5NV3 - chains A and B of the 16 polymer chains in the assembly; structure by electron microscopy, 3.39 A resolution.

Chain A (and B):
Molecule: Ribulose bisphosphate carboxylase large chain
Organism: Rhodobacter sphaeroides
Notes: EC 4.1.1.39; fragment: RbcL; chain B of this document is another copy of the same molecule, construct and numbering; everything in this record applies to it too
Reference sequence: P27997 (RBL1_RHOSH); numbering as in UniProt (aligned over 13-479)
Sequence (467 residues; row label = number of the first residue in the row):
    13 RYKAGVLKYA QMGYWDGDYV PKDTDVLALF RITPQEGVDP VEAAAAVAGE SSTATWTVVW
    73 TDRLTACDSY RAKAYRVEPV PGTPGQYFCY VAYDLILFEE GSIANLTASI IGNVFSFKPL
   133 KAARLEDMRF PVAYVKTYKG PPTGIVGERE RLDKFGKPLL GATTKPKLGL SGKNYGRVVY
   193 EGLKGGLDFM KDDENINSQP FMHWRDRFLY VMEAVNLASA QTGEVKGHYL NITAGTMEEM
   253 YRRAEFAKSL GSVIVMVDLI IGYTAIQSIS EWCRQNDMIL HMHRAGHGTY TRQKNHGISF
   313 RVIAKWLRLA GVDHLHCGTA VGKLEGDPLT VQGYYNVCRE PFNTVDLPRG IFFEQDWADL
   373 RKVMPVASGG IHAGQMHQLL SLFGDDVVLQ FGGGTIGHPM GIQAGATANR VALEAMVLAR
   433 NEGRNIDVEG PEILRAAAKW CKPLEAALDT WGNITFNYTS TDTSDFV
Modified positions: Lys-203 (lysine nz-carboxylic acid; KCX)
Curated features (UniProtKB/Swiss-Prot):
  - active site (Proton acceptor): Lys-177, His-295
  - binding site (substrate): Asn-125, Thr-175, Lys-179, Arg-296, His-328, Ser-380
  - binding site (Mg(2+)): Lys-203, Asp-205, Glu-206
  - site: Lys-335 (Transition state stabilizer)
  - modified residue: Lys-203 (N6-carboxylysine)
  - mutagenesis: Leu-341 (L341M: Increases KM for CO(2), decreases KM for ribulose 1,5-bisphosphate)
Metal / ion sites: Mg2+: Lys-203, Asp-205, Glu-206 (together with 2-carboxyarabinitol-1,5-diphosphate)
Small-molecule neighbours:
  - 2-carboxyarabinitol-1,5-diphosphate (CAP), molecule 1: Glu-62, Thr-67, Trp-68, Asn-125
  - 2-carboxyarabinitol-1,5-diphosphate (CAP), molecule 2: Thr-175, Lys-177, Lys-179, Lys-203, Asp-205, Glu-206, His-295, Arg-296, His-299, His-328, Lys-335, Leu-336, Ser-380, Gly-381, Gly-382, Gln-402, Phe-403, Gly-404, Gly-405

Interface between chain A and chain B:
Residue-residue contacts - 18 pairs, chain A then chain B:
  Lys-148(A) / Pro-212(B)
  Glu-162(A) / Lys-185(B)
  Glu-162(A) / Tyr-222(B)  hydrogen bond (backbone-side chain)
  Arg-163(A) / Asp-218(B)  salt bridge
  Arg-163(A) / Tyr-222(B)  hydrogen bond (backbone-side chain)
  Phe-167(A) / Lys-185(B)
  Arg-286(A) / His-215(B)  hydrogen bond
  Arg-286(A) / Arg-217(B)
  Gln-287(A) / Arg-217(B)  hydrogen bond (backbone-side chain)
  Gln-287(A) / Arg-254(B)  hydrogen bond
  Asn-288(A) / Arg-217(B)
  Asp-289(A) / Arg-217(B)  salt bridge
  Asp-289(A) / Asp-218(B)
  Asp-289(A) / Leu-221(B)
  Asp-289(A) / Phe-258(B)
  Asp-371(A) / Pro-212(B)
  Arg-373(A) / Pro-212(B)  hydrogen bond (side chain-backbone)
  Arg-373(A) / His-215(B)
Interface residues without a listed pair, chain A (11 interface residues in all): Asp-165
Interface residues without a listed pair, chain B (14 interface residues in all): Ser-183, Gln-211, Phe-213, Met-214, Trp-216

Overview:
11 residues of chain A face 14 of chain B across their interface; the contacts include 6 hydrogen bonds and 2
salt bridges. Polar pairs include Arg-163(A)/Asp-218(B), Asp-289(A)/Arg-217(B) and Glu-162(A)/Tyr-222(B).
Bound to chain A: 2-carboxyarabinitol-1,5-diphosphate.
Chain A and chain B are both Ribulose bisphosphate carboxylase large chain (Rhodobacter sphaeroides); the
structure, Structure of Rubisco from Rhodobacter sphaeroides in complex with CABP, was determined by electron
microscopy.
